Entry 6BGK (X-ray diffraction, 1.87 A resolution); this record covers chains A and F of the 3 polymer chains in the assembly.

== Chain A ==
Molecule: Caspase-3
From: Homo sapiens
Notes: EC 3.4.22.56
UniProt: P42574 (CASP3_HUMAN); residue numbers follow UniProt; this construct covers 1-175
Amino-acid sequence (175 residues; row label = number of the first residue in the row):
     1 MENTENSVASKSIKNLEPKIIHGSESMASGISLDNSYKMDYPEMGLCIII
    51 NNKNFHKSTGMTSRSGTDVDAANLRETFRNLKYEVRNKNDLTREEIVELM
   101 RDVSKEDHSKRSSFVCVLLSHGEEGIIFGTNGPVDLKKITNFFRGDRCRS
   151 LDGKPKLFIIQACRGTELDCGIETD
Disordered / not traced: 1-28, 175
Differences from the reference sequence: engineered mutation Ala9 (Asp in P42574), Ala28 (Asp in P42574), Asp152 (Thr in P42574)
Swiss-Prot annotation at these positions:
  - active site: His121, Cys163
  - modified residue: Met1 (N-acetylmethionine), Lys11 (N6-acetyllysine), Ser26 (Phosphoserine), Cys163 (S-nitrosocysteine)
  - mutagenesis: Asp175 (D175A: In P3-D3A mutant; abolished cleavage and activation, leading to prevent thiol protease activity; when associated with A-9 and A-28)
Reported in the primary citation:
  - mutagenesis - D9A/D28A/T152D, T152D: abolished catalytic activity
  - mutagenesis - T152D: decreased catalytic activity on caspase-7
  - post-translational modification sites: Ser150, Thr174 (citing earlier work)
  - allosteric site: Ser150 (citing earlier work)
  - catalytic residues: His121, Cys163 (citing earlier work)
  - mutagenesis - D9A/D28A/S150D, D9A/D28A/S150E: unchanged catalytic activity

== Chain F ==
Molecule: Ace-asp-glu-val-asp-0QE
Amino-acid sequence (6 residues; numbered 1 to 6; the number before each row is that of its first residue):
     1 XDEVDX
Modified residues: ACE (acetyl group) at position 1; 0QE (chloromethane) at position 6

== How chain A and chain F interact ==
Residue-residue contacts (8; chain A residue first):
  Arg64(A) with Asp5(F), salt bridge
  Ser120(A) with Asp5(F)
  His121(A) with Asp5(F); 0QE_6(F)
  Gly122(A) with Asp5(F), hydrogen bond (backbone-backbone)
  Gln161(A) with Asp5(F), hydrogen bond
  Cys163(A) with Asp5(F), hydrogen bond (side chain-backbone); 0QE_6(F)
Interface residues without a listed pair, chain A (9 interface residues in all): Ser63, Ser65, Ala162
Interface residues without a listed pair, chain F (4 interface residues in all): Glu3, Val4

== Overview ==
Chain A and chain F form an interface of 9 and 4 residues respectively; the contacts include 3 hydrogen bonds
and 1 salt bridge. Among the polar pairs are Arg64(A)-Asp5(F), Gln161(A)-Asp5(F) and Cys163(A)-Asp5(F). From
the paper: catalytic residues His121(A) and Cys163(A); D9A/D28A/T152D and T152D of chain A abolish catalytic
activity; 4 substitutions were tested in all.
Chain A is Caspase-3 (Homo sapiens) and chain F is Ace-asp-glu-val-asp-0QE; the structure, Caspase-3 Mutant-
D9A,D28A,T152D, was determined by X-ray diffraction, deposited together with 6BDV, 6BFJ, 6BFK, 6BFL, 6BFO,
6BG0 and 7 further entries.
